6J5U - chains C and B of the 3 polymer chains in the assembly; structure by electron microscopy, 3.90 A resolution.

== Chain C ==
Protein: Probable serine/threonine-protein kinase PBL2
Source organism: Arabidopsis thaliana
Notes: EC 2.7.11.1
Reference sequence: O49839 (PBL2_ARATH); residues 1-426 here = UniProt positions 1-426
Amino-acid sequence (426 residues; row label = number of the first residue in the row):
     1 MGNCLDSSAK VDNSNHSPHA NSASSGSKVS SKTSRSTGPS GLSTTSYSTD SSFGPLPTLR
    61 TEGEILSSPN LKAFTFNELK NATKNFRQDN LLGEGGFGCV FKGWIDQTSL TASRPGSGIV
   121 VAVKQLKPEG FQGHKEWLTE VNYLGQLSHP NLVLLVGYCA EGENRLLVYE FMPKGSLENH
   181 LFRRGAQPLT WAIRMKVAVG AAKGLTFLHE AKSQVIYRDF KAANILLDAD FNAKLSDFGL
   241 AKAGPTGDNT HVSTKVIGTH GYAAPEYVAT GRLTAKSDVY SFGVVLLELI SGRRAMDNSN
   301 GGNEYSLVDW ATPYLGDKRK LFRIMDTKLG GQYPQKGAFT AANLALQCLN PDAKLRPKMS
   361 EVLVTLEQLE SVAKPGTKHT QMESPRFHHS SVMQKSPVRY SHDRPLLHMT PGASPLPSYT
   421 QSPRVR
Not modelled in the structure: 1-171, 239-249, 299-304, 316-320, 368-426
Covalently attached groups: uridine-5'-monophosphate (U5P) linked to S253, T254

== Chain B ==
Protein: Protein kinase superfamily protein
Source organism: Arabidopsis thaliana
Reference sequence: Q9SVY5 (Q9SVY5_ARATH); residue numbers follow UniProt; this construct covers 1-351
Amino-acid sequence (351 residues; each row starts with the number of its first residue):
     1 MKKQYLKSGS GTRKEKDKAK RWFLDNGSIF LRELVADCNG KSIPIRSFSP EQILKATNNF
    61 DSSCFVSQDV YYKWYRGEIE DRSYMIKRFS EDEITGKRHR VKEVYNDIVL SARMSNHSNF
   121 LQLLGCCLEF PFPVLVFEFA EHGAMNQRGG VIVNGEESLL PWSVRLKIGK EIANAVTYLH
   181 TAFPKIIIHR DVKPMHVFLD KNWTAKLSDL SFSISLPEGK SRIEAEWVLG TFGYIDPLYH
   241 KTCFVTEYTD VYSFGICLLV IITGKPAIMT ISDGDLQGIL SLVRELCENG KLDEVIDPRL
   301 MKDITSGQRL QVEACVVLAL RCCKERDEDR PKMIQVAKEL KQIEASLKNS S
Not modelled in the structure: 1-16, 155-158, 348-351
Residues lining bound ligands:
  - uridine-5'-monophosphate (U5P), molecule 1: D69, V70, K193, F212, G230, T231
  - uridine-5'-monophosphate (U5P), molecule 2: K97, H99, R100, W227

== Chain C / chain B interface ==
Pairs across the interface (33):
  H251(C) with I268(B)
  S253(C) with V70(B); L229(B); G230(B), hydrogen bond (backbone-backbone)
  T254(C) with W227(B); V228(B); L229(B)
  K255(C) with V228(B), hydrogen bond (backbone-backbone); H240(B), hydrogen bond (side chain-backbone)
  G258(C) with H240(B)
  T259(C) with H240(B)
  H260(C) with K241(B)
  G261(C) with K241(B)
  A263(C) with H240(B)
  Y267(C) with F232(B); H240(B)
  V268(C) with F232(B); G233(B), hydrogen bond (backbone-backbone); H240(B)
  A269(C) with F232(B); A267(B); G278(B)
  T270(C) with F232(B); I268(B); D275(B); L276(B)
  G271(C) with F232(B)
  R272(C) with G274(B), hydrogen bond (side chain-backbone); D275(B); L276(B)
  D297(C) with R222(B), salt bridge
  S306(C) with K241(B), hydrogen bond
  D309(C) with K241(B), salt bridge
Other interface residues (no listed pair), chain C (20 interface residues in all): I257, A264
Other interface residues (no listed pair), chain B (24 interface residues in all): R100, T231, I235, P237, T242, C243, F244, Q277

== In short ==
20 residues of chain C face 24 of chain B across their interface; the contacts include 6 hydrogen bonds and 2
salt bridges. Polar contacts include D297(C)-R222(B), D309(C)-K241(B) and K255(C)-H240(B). Ligands of chain B:
uridine-5'-monophosphate. Uridine-5'-monophosphate is covalently linked to S253(C) and T254(C).
Here chain C is Probable serine/threonine-protein kinase PBL2 and chain B is Protein kinase superfamily
protein, both from Arabidopsis thaliana. Entry 6J5U (Ligand-triggered allosteric ADP release primes a plant
NLR complex) was determined by electron microscopy, deposited together with 6J5V and 6J5W.
